7YS6 - chains C and B of the 5 polymer chains in the assembly; structure by electron microscopy, 3.00 A resolution.

# Chain C
Molecule: Guanine nucleotide-binding protein G(I)/G(S)/G(T) subunit beta-1
Source organism: Homo sapiens
Reference sequence: P62873 (GBB1_HUMAN); residues 19-357 here correspond to UniProt positions 2-340 (UniProt number = residue number - 17)
Amino-acid sequence (357 residues; row label = number of the first residue in the row):
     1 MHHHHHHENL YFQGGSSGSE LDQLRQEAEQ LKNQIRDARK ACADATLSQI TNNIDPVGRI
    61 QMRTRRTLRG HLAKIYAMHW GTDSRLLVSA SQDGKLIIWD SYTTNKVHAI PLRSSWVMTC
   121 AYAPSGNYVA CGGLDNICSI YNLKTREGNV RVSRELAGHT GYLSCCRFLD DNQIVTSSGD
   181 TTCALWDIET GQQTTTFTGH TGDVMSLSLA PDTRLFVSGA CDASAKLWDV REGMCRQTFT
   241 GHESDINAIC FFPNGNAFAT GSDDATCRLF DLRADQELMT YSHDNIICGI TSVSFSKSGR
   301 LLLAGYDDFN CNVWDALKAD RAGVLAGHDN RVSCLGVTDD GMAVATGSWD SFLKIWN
Unresolved in the structure: 1-19
Construct notes: initiating methionine (1); expression tag (2-18)
UniProt features mapped onto this chain:
  - modified residue: Ser19 (N-acetylserine), His283 (Phosphohistidine)

# Chain B
Molecule: Isoform Gnas-2 of Guanine nucleotide-binding protein G(s) subunit alpha isoforms short
Source organism: Homo sapiens
Reference sequence: P63092-2 (GNAS2_HUMAN); the author numbering skips numbers that UniProt does not, so the offset changes along the chain: 26-64 = UniProt 26-64; 79-394 = UniProt 65-380
Amino-acid sequence (373 residues; row label = number of the first residue in the row; note: 14 numbers in that range are skipped by the numbering (no residue carries them; nothing is unmodelled there)):
     8 MGCTLSAEDK AAVERSKMIE KQLQKDKQVY RATHRLLLLG AGESGKSTIV KQMRILH
    79 VNGFNGDSEK ATKVQDIKNN LKEAIETIVA AMSNLVPPVE LANPENQFRV DYILSVMNVP
   139 DFDFPPEFYE HAKALWEDEG VRACYERSNE YQLIDCAQYF LDKIDVIKQA DYVPSDQDLL
   199 RCRVLTSGIF ETKFQVDKVN FHMFDVGGQR DERRKWIQCF NDVTAIIFVV ASSSYNMVIR
   259 EDNQTNRLQE ALNLFKSIWN NRWLRTISVI LFLNKQDLLA EKVLAGKSKI EDYFPEFARY
   319 TTPEDATPEP GEDPRVTRAK YFIRDEFLRI STASGDGRHY CYPHFTCAVD TENIRRVFND
   379 CRDIIQRMHL RQYELL
Unresolved in the structure: 8-14, 79-204, 255-262
Construct notes: initiating methionine (8); expression tag (9-25)

# Interface between chain C and chain B
Pairs across the interface (50):
  Gly70(C) - Leu30(B)
  Leu72(C) - Leu30(B)
  Leu72(C) - Asp33(B)
  Leu72(C) - Lys34(B)  hydrogen bond (backbone-side chain)
  Leu72(C) - Tyr37(B)
  Ala73(C) - Tyr37(B)
  Lys74(C) - Asp240(B)  salt bridge
  Tyr76(C) - Cys237(B)  hydrogen bond (side chain-backbone)
  Gln92(C) - Tyr37(B)  hydrogen bond
  Gln92(C) - Cys237(B)
  Gln92(C) - Asp240(B)  hydrogen bond
  Asp93(C) - Tyr37(B)
  Lys95(C) - Leu30(B)
  Lys95(C) - Asp33(B)  salt bridge
  Ile97(C) - Leu30(B)  hydrophobic
  Asn105(C) - Val20(B)
  Asn105(C) - Ser23(B)
  Lys106(C) - Ser23(B)
  Lys106(C) - Ile26(B)
  Lys106(C) - Glu27(B)  salt bridge
  Lys106(C) - Leu30(B)
  Val107(C) - Arg22(B)  hydrogen bond (backbone-side chain)
  Val107(C) - Ile26(B)
  His108(C) - Arg22(B)
  Ala109(C) - Ile26(B)  hydrophobic
  Ser115(C) - Glu209(B)
  Trp116(C) - Ile207(B)
  Trp116(C) - Glu209(B)  hydrogen bond
  Trp116(C) - Phe222(B)  hydrophobic
  Trp116(C) - Cys237(B)
  Trp116(C) - Phe238(B)  hydrophobic
  Leu134(C) - Gly206(B)
  Leu134(C) - Trp234(B)  hydrophobic
  Leu134(C) - Phe238(B)  hydrophobic
  Asp135(C) - Ser205(B)
  Asp135(C) - Gly206(B)  hydrogen bond (backbone-backbone)
  Asn136(C) - Gly206(B)
  Tyr162(C) - Gln227(B)
  Tyr162(C) - Lys233(B)
  Gly179(C) - Arg228(B)
  Thr181(C) - Arg228(B)
  Asp203(C) - Arg228(B)  salt bridge
  Asp203(C) - Glu230(B)
  Met205(C) - Lys233(B)
  Cys221(C) - Lys233(B)
  Asp245(C) - Arg232(B)
  Asp245(C) - Lys233(B)
  Asn247(C) - Lys233(B)  hydrogen bond
  Trp349(C) - Asn239(B)
  Trp349(C) - Trp281(B)  hydrophobic
Other interface residues (no listed pair), chain C (39 interface residues in all): His71, Thr104, Arg113, Ser114, Met118, Thr160, Asp180, Thr201, Asp263, Asp307, Arg331
Other interface residues (no listed pair), chain B (30 interface residues in all): Ala19, Gln29, Arg42, Gly226, Gln236

# In short
39 residues of chain C and 30 residues of chain B are in contact; the contacts include 8 hydrogen bonds and 4
salt bridges. Among the polar pairs are Lys74(C)-Asp240(B), Lys95(C)-Asp33(B) and Lys106(C)-Glu27(B).
Here chain C is Guanine nucleotide-binding protein G(I)/G(S)/G(T) subunit beta-1 and chain B is Isoform Gnas-2
of Guanine nucleotide-binding protein G(s) subunit alpha isoforms short, both from Homo sapiens. Entry 7YS6
(Cryo-EM structure of the Serotonin 6 (5-HT6) receptor-DNGs-scFv16 complex) was determined by electron
microscopy.
